PDB entry 2O2Y | X-ray diffraction, 2.20 A resolution | chains C and D of the 4 polymer chains in the assembly

[Chain C (and D)]
Name: Enoyl-acyl carrier reductase
Organism: Plasmodium falciparum
Notes: EC 1.3.1.9; chain D of this document is another copy of the same molecule, construct and numbering; everything in this record applies to it too
Reference sequence: Q9BH77 (Q9BH77_PLAFA); residues 1-349 here correspond to UniProt positions 84-432 (UniProt number = residue number + 83)
Amino-acid sequence (349 residues; numbered 1 to 349; the number before each row is that of its first residue):
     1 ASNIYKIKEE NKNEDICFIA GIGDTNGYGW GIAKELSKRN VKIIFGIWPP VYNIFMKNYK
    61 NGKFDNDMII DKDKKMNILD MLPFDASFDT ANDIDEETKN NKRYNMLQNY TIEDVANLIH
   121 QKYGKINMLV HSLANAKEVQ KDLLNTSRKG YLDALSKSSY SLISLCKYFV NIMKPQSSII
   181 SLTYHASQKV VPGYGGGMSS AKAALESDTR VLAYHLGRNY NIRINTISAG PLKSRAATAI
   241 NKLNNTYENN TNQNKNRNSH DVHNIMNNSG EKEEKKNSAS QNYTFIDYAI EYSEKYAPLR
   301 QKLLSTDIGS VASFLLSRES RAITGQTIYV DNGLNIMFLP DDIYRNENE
Unresolved in the structure: 1-12, 242-282, 347-349 (chain D: 1-14, 241-282, 345-349)
Small-molecule neighbours:
  - NAD (nicotinamide-adenine-dinucleotide): G21, I22, G23, D24, G27, Y28, G29, W48, V51, F84, D85, A86, S87, S132, L133, A134, N135, K157, L182, T183, Y184, Y194, K202, A229, G230, P231, L232, S234, R235, A236, A237, I286
  - triclosan (TCL): A134, N135, A136, V139, Y184, Y194, M198, K202, S234, A236, A237, I240, F285, I286
From the paper describing this entry:
  - binding site for NAD: R235

[How chain C and chain D interact]
Pairs across the interface - 67 pairs, chain C then chain D:
  A86(C) with R148(D), hydrogen bond (backbone-side chain)
  S87(C) with R148(D), hydrogen bond (backbone-side chain)
  D89(C) with R148(D), salt bridge
  I112(C) with R148(D)
  D142(C) with H215(D)
  L143(C) with I163(D); D208(D); V211(D), hydrophobic
  L144(C) with K167(D); L212(D), hydrophobic; L216(D), hydrophobic
  T146(C) with Y160(D), hydrogen bond (backbone-side chain)
  S147(C) with Y160(D)
  R148(C) with A86(D), hydrogen bond (side chain-backbone); S87(D), hydrogen bond (side chain-backbone); D89(D), salt bridge; S156(D), hydrogen bond; Y160(D), hydrogen bond (backbone-side chain)
  Y151(C) with L155(D); S159(D); Y160(D), hydrophobic; I163(D), hydrophobic; A204(D); D208(D), hydrogen bond
  L152(C) with L152(D); S156(D)
  L155(C) with L155(D), hydrophobic
  S156(C) with R148(D), hydrogen bond; L152(D)
  S159(C) with Y151(D)
  Y160(C) with T146(D), hydrogen bond (side chain-backbone); S147(D); R148(D), hydrogen bond (side chain-backbone); Y151(D), hydrophobic
  I163(C) with L143(D); Y151(D), hydrophobic
  C166(C) with L144(D), hydrophobic
  K167(C) with L144(D)
  S187(C) with S207(D), hydrogen bond (backbone-side chain); R210(D), hydrogen bond (backbone-side chain)
  Q188(C) with R210(D), hydrogen bond (backbone-side chain)
  V190(C) with R210(D); V211(D); Y214(D), hydrophobic
  P192(C) with Y214(D)
  S199(C) with S207(D); V211(D)
  S200(C) with D208(D), hydrogen bond
  A203(C) with A203(D); S207(D)
  A204(C) with Y151(D)
  S207(C) with S187(D), hydrogen bond (side chain-backbone); S199(D); A203(D)
  D208(C) with L143(D); Y151(D), hydrogen bond; S200(D), hydrogen bond
  R210(C) with S187(D), hydrogen bond (side chain-backbone); Q188(D), hydrogen bond (side chain-backbone); V190(D)
  V211(C) with L143(D), hydrophobic; V190(D); S199(D)
  L212(C) with L144(D), hydrophobic
  Y214(C) with V190(D), hydrophobic; P192(D)
  H215(C) with D142(D)
Also at the interface, not in a pair above, chain C (42 interface residues in all): F88, N145, S161, S164, A186, K189, L216, Y220
Also at the interface, not in a pair above, chain D (41 interface residues in all): F88, I112, K157, S161, C166, A186, K189, Y220

[Overview]
42 residues of chain C and 41 residues of chain D are in contact, with 20 hydrogen bonds and 2 salt bridges.
Polar pairs include D89(C)-R148(D), A86(C)-R148(D) and S87(C)-R148(D). Ligands of chain C: NAD and triclosan.
From the paper: a binding site for NAD at R235(C).
Both chains are Enoyl-acyl carrier reductase (Plasmodium falciparum). Entry 2O2Y (The crystal structure of P.
falciparum enoyl acyl carrier protein reductase) was determined by X-ray diffraction (same publication as 2O2S
and 2O50).
